8BZ0 - chains A and B; structure by X-ray diffraction, 1.20 A resolution.

== Chain A ==
Name: 14-3-3 protein sigma
Source organism: Homo sapiens
UniProt: P31947 (1433S_HUMAN); residue numbers follow UniProt; this construct covers 1-231
Sequence (236 residues; numbered -4 to 231; the number before each row is that of its first residue; numbers below 1 keep their minus sign (Gly-4 is residue -4)):
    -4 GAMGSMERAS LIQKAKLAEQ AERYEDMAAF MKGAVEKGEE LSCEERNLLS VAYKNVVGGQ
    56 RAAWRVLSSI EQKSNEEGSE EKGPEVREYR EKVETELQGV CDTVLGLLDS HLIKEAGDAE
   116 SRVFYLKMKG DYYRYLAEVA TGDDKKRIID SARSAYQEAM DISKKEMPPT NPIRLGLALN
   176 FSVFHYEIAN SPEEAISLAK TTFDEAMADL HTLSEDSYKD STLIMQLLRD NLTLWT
Differences from the reference sequence: expression tag (-4 to 0)
Ion coordination: Mg2+ site 1 near Glu2 (its only coordinating residue here); Mg2+ site 2 near Glu39 (its only coordinating residue here); Mg2+ site 3: Glu86, Glu89
Ligand contacts: 4-ethoxy-1-benzothiophene-2-carboximidamide (SDM): Glu14, Cys38, Glu39, Asn42, Leu43, Val46
Swiss-Prot annotation at these positions:
  - site (Interaction with phosphoserine on interacting protein): Arg56, Arg129
  - modified residue (Phosphoserine): Ser5, Ser74

== Chain B ==
Name: ERalpha peptide
Sequence (5 residues; row label = number of the first residue in the row):
   591 FPATV
Modified positions: Thr594 (phosphothreonine; TPO)

== How chain A and chain B interact ==
Pairs across the interface (22; chain A residue first):
  Lys49(A) with Thr594(B); Val595(B)
  Arg56(A) with Thr594(B)
  Arg60(A) with Phe591(B)
  Lys122(A) with Val595(B), hydrogen bond (side chain-backbone)
  Arg129(A) with Thr594(B)
  Tyr130(A) with Thr594(B)
  Gly171(A) with Val595(B)
  Leu174(A) with Ala593(B); Thr594(B); Val595(B), hydrophobic
  Asn175(A) with Thr594(B); Val595(B), hydrogen bond (side chain-backbone)
  Val178(A) with Pro592(B), hydrophobic; Ala593(B); Thr594(B)
  Glu182(A) with Pro592(B)
  Leu222(A) with Val595(B), hydrophobic
  Asn226(A) with Pro592(B); Ala593(B), hydrogen bond (side chain-backbone)
  Leu229(A) with Pro592(B), hydrophobic
  Trp230(A) with Pro592(B), hydrophobic
Other interface residues (no listed pair), chain A (16 interface residues in all): Asp126

== Summary ==
16 residues of chain A and 5 residues of chain B are in contact, with 3 hydrogen bonds. Polar pairs include
Lys122(A)-Val595(B), Asn175(A)-Val595(B) and Asn226(A)-Ala593(B). Bound to chain A:
4-ethoxy-1-benzothiophene-2-carboximidamide. Glu86(A) and Glu89(A) form the Mg2+ site 3.
Here chain A is 14-3-3 protein sigma (Homo sapiens) and chain B is ERalpha peptide. Entry 8BZ0 (single soak
stabilizer for ERa - 14-3-3 interaction (AZ275)) was determined by X-ray diffraction (same publication as
8BWJ, 8BWX, 8BWZ, 8BX0, 8BX3, 8BX4 and 24 further entries).
